Entry 7JM4 (X-ray diffraction, 2.95 A resolution); this record covers chains D and A of the 4 polymer chains in the assembly.

# Chain D
Molecule: Interferon-Stimulated Response Elements
Sequence (19 nucleotides; numbered 1 to 19; the number before each row is that of its first residue):
     1 CAACTGAAAC CGAGAAAGC

# Chain A
Protein: Interferon regulatory factor 4
Source organism: Homo sapiens
UniProt: Q15306 (IRF4_HUMAN); residue numbers follow UniProt; this construct covers 21-129
Amino-acid sequence (111 residues; row label = number of the first residue in the row):
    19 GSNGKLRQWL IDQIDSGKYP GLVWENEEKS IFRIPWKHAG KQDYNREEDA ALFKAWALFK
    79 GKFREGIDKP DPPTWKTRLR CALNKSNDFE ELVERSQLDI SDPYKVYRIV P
Disordered / not traced: 19-20
Construct notes: expression tag (19-20)
Curated features (UniProtKB/Swiss-Prot):
  - DNA-binding region: Asn21 to Pro129 (IRF tryptophan pentad repeat)
  - natural variant: Thr95 (T95R: In IMD131), Arg98 (R98W: In IMD131)
  - mutagenesis: Arg98 to Cys99 (Loss of DNA-binding transcription activator activity)
Reported in the primary citation:
  - conformationally variable residues (loop rearrangement): Lys59, Tyr62
  - binding site for Interferon-Stimulated Response Elements (chain D): Lys59, Tyr62, Arg98, Cys99, Asn102, Lys103, Lys123
  - mutagenesis - K59A (3-fold), Y62A: decreased binding to Interferon-Stimulated Response Elements (chain D)
  - mutagenesis - L116R: increased binding to ISRE
  - mutagenesis - L116R: increased binding to EICE1
  - mutagenesis - L116R: increased binding to AICE1
  - mutagenesis - L116R: increased binding to AICE2
  - mutagenesis - L116R (3-4-fold): increased binding to target DNA

# How chain D and chain A interact
Pairs across the interface - 23 pairs, chain D then chain A:
  DG6(D) - Lys59(A)  base contact
  DA7(D) - Lys59(A)  hydrogen bond to the base
  DA8(D) - Lys59(A)  sugar contact
  DA9(D) - His56(A)  phosphate contact
  DA9(D) - Ala57(A)  phosphate contact
  DA9(D) - Gly58(A)  sugar contact
  DA9(D) - Gln60(A)  phosphate contact
  DA9(D) - Tyr62(A)  hydrogen bond to the phosphate
  DA9(D) - Pro91(A)  phosphate contact
  DC10(D) - Lys55(A)  phosphate contact
  DC10(D) - His56(A)  sugar contact
  DC10(D) - Ala57(A)  hydrogen bond to the phosphate
  DC10(D) - Pro91(A)  phosphate contact
  DC10(D) - Lys94(A)  salt bridge to the phosphate
  DC11(D) - Trp54(A)  hydrogen bond to the phosphate
  DC11(D) - Lys94(A)  phosphate contact
  DC11(D) - Arg98(A)  salt bridge to the phosphate
  DG12(D) - Arg98(A)  salt bridge to the phosphate
  DG12(D) - Asn102(A)  hydrogen bond to the phosphate
  DA13(D) - Cys99(A)  hydrogen bond to the base
  DA13(D) - Lys103(A)  base contact
  DG14(D) - Lys103(A)  hydrogen bond to the base
  DA15(D) - Lys103(A)  base contact
Also at the interface, not in a pair above, chain A (16 interface residues in all): Glu65, Lys123

# Overview
10 residues of chain D and 16 residues of chain A are in contact, with 7 hydrogen bonds and 3 salt bridges.
Polar pairs include DA7(D)-Lys59(A), DA13(D)-Cys99(A) and DG14(D)-Lys103(A). From the paper: a binding site
for Interferon-Stimulated Response Elements (chain D) at Lys59(A), Tyr62(A) and Arg98(A) among others; K59A
and Y62A of chain A reduce binding to Interferon-Stimulated Response Elements (chain D).
Here chain D is Interferon-Stimulated Response Elements and chain A is Interferon regulatory factor 4 (Homo
sapiens). Entry 7JM4 (IRF Transcription Factor) was determined by X-ray diffraction.
